4XTR - chains A and B of the 7 polymer chains in the assembly; structure by X-ray diffraction, 2.05 A resolution.

== Chain A (and B) ==
Name: ATPase GET3
From: Saccharomyces cerevisiae (strain ATCC 204508 / S288c)
Notes: EC 3.6.-.-; chain B of this document is another copy of the same molecule, construct and numbering; everything in this record applies to it too
Reference sequence: Q12154 (GET3_YEAST); residue numbers follow UniProt; this construct covers 1-354
Amino-acid sequence (354 residues; row label = number of the first residue in the row):
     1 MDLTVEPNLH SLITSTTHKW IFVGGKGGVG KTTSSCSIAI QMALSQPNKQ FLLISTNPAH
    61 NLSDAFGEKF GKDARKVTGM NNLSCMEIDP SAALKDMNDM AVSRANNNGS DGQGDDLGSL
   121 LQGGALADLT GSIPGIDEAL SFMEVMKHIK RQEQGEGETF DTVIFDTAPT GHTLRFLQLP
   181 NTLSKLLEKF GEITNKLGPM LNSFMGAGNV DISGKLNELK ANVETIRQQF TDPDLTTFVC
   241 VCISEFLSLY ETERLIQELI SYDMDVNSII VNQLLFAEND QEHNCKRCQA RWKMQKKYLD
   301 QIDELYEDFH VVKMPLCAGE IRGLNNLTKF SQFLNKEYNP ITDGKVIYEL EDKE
Not modelled in the structure: 1-4, 101-123, 156-158, 195-210, 282, 353-354 (chain B: 1-3, 104-122, 196-210, 279-283, 354)
Differences from the reference sequence: engineered mutation Asn57 (Asp in Q12154)
Curated features (UniProtKB/Swiss-Prot):
  - binding site (ATP): Lys26 to Thr33, Glu245, Asn272, Pro315 to Arg322
  - binding site (Zn(2+)): Cys285, Cys288
  - mutagenesis: Gly30 (G30R: Abolishes ATPase activity, leading to secretion of resident ER proteins), Cys285 (C285S: Prevents dimerization; when associated with S-288), Cys288 (C288S: Prevents dimerization; when associated with S-285)
Ion coordination: Mg2+: Thr32 (together with ADP, ATP); Zn2+: Cys285, Cys288 (shared with Cys285(B), Cys288(B) of chain B)
Small-molecule neighbours:
  - ADP / ATP, molecule 1: Lys26, Gly27, Gly28, Val29, Gly30, Lys31, Thr32, Thr33, Asn57, Pro169, Asn272, Gln273, Pro315, Leu316, Cys317, Gly319, Ile321, Phe330
  - ADP / ATP, molecule 2: Lys26, Gly27, Glu245, Phe246, Leu247, Arg291
Reported in the primary citation:
  - mutagenesis - L183S/L186S, F190D/L216D: abolished binding to Pep12p
  - mutagenesis - E253R: abolished binding to Get4

== Interface between chain A and chain B ==
Residue-residue contacts - 82 pairs, chain A then chain B:
  Lys26(A) - Asn61(B)
  Gly27(A) - Gly27(B)
  Gly27(A) - Gly28(B)  hydrogen bond (backbone-backbone)
  Gly28(A) - Gly27(B)  hydrogen bond (backbone-backbone)
  Gly28(A) - Gly28(B)
  Pro58(A) - Gly171(B)
  Pro58(A) - His172(B)
  Ala59(A) - Thr170(B)
  Ala59(A) - Gly171(B)
  Ala59(A) - Glu251(B)
  Asn61(A) - Lys26(B)
  Asn61(A) - Leu247(B)
  Asn61(A) - Glu251(B)  hydrogen bond
  Asp64(A) - Arg254(B)  salt bridge
  Pro90(A) - Arg175(B)
  Leu129(A) - Thr182(B)
  Leu129(A) - Lys185(B)
  Leu129(A) - Leu186(B)
  Ser132(A) - Arg175(B)
  Ser132(A) - Gln178(B)  hydrogen bond
  Ser132(A) - Thr182(B)
  Ile133(A) - Thr182(B)
  Pro134(A) - Pro134(B)
  Pro134(A) - Gly135(B)
  Pro134(A) - Glu138(B)
  Pro134(A) - Arg175(B)
  Pro134(A) - Leu179(B)
  Gly135(A) - Pro134(B)
  Gly135(A) - Gly135(B)
  Ile136(A) - Arg175(B)
  Asp137(A) - Arg175(B)  salt bridge
  Glu138(A) - Pro134(B)
  Glu138(A) - His172(B)  salt bridge
  Ala168(A) - His172(B)
  Pro169(A) - Pro169(B)  hydrophobic
  Thr170(A) - Ala59(B)
  Gly171(A) - Pro58(B)
  Gly171(A) - Ala59(B)
  His172(A) - Pro58(B)
  His172(A) - Glu138(B)  salt bridge
  His172(A) - Ala168(B)
  His172(A) - His172(B)  hydrogen bond
  Arg175(A) - Pro90(B)
  Arg175(A) - Ser132(B)
  Arg175(A) - Pro134(B)
  Arg175(A) - Ile136(B)
  Arg175(A) - Asp137(B)  salt bridge
  Leu179(A) - Pro134(B)
  Thr182(A) - Ser132(B)
  Thr182(A) - Ile133(B)
  Phe246(A) - Asp64(B)
  Phe246(A) - Glu320(B)
  Phe246(A) - Arg322(B)
  Leu247(A) - Asn61(B)
  Leu247(A) - Asp64(B)
  Glu251(A) - Ala59(B)
  Glu251(A) - Asn61(B)  hydrogen bond
  Arg254(A) - His60(B)  hydrogen bond (side chain-backbone)
  Arg254(A) - Asn61(B)
  Arg254(A) - Asp64(B)  salt bridge
  Leu275(A) - Arg287(B)  hydrogen bond (backbone-side chain)
  Asp280(A) - Arg287(B)  salt bridge
  Cys285(A) - Cys285(B)  hydrophobic
  Cys285(A) - Cys288(B)  hydrogen bond
  Lys286(A) - Tyr348(B)
  Arg287(A) - Leu275(B)  hydrogen bond (side chain-backbone)
  Arg287(A) - Leu316(B)
  Arg287(A) - Ile347(B)
  Arg287(A) - Tyr348(B)  hydrogen bond (backbone-side chain)
  Cys288(A) - Cys288(B)  hydrophobic
  Arg291(A) - Leu316(B)
  Arg291(A) - Cys317(B)  hydrogen bond (side chain-backbone)
  Met294(A) - Glu320(B)
  Tyr298(A) - Glu320(B)  hydrogen bond
  Leu316(A) - Arg287(B)
  Cys317(A) - Arg291(B)  hydrogen bond (backbone-side chain)
  Glu320(A) - Phe246(B)
  Glu320(A) - Tyr298(B)  hydrogen bond
  Arg322(A) - Phe246(B)
  Ile347(A) - Arg287(B)
  Tyr348(A) - Lys286(B)
  Tyr348(A) - Arg287(B)  hydrogen bond (side chain-backbone)
Also at the interface, not in a pair above, chain A (51 interface residues in all): His60, Gly131, Gln178, Lys185, Leu186, Tyr250, Ala290, Ala318
Also at the interface, not in a pair above, chain B (53 interface residues in all): Ala65, Asp128, Leu129, Gly131, Tyr250, Ala290, Met294, Ala318, Ile321

== Summary ==
The interface between chain A and chain B involves 51 residues on one side and 53 on the other, with 16
hydrogen bonds and 7 salt bridges. Polar contacts include Asp64(A)-Arg254(B), Asp137(A)-Arg175(B) and
Glu138(A)-His172(B). From the paper: L183S/L186S and F190D/L216D of chain A abolish binding to Pep12p; E253R
of chain A abolishes binding to Get4.
Chain A and chain B are both ATPase GET3 (Saccharomyces cerevisiae (strain ATCC 204508 / S288c)); the
structure, Structure of Get3 bound to the transmembrane domain of Pep12, was determined by X-ray diffraction
(same publication as 4XWO and 4XVU).
